1NCX - chain A; structure by X-ray diffraction, 1.80 A resolution.

# Chain A
Protein: Troponin C
From: Gallus gallus
UniProt: P02588 (TNNC2_CHICK); numbering as in UniProt (aligned over 1-162)
Chain sequence (162 residues; row label = number of the first residue in the row):
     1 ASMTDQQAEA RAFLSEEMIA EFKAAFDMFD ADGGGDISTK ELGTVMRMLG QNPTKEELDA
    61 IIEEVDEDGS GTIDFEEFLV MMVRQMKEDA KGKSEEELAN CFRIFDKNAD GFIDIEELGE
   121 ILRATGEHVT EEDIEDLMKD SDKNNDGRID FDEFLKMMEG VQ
Ion coordination: Cd2+ site 1: D106, N108, D110, F112, E117; Cd2+ site 2: D142, N144, D146, R148, E153
Swiss-Prot annotation at these positions:
  - binding site (Ca(2+)): N145

# Overview
D106, N108, D110, F112 and E117 form the Cd2+ site 1. The Cd2+ site 2 is built by D142, N144, D146, R148 and
E153. Curated annotation (UniProt) lists Ca2+-binding residue N145.
Chain A is Troponin C (Gallus gallus); the structure, TROPONIN C, was determined by X-ray diffraction (same
publication as 1NCY and 1NCZ).
